Entry 8VUH (electron microscopy, 4.42 A resolution (low resolution: residue-level contacts below are approximate; hydrogen-bond / salt-bridge calls are withheld)); this record covers chains I and M of the 8 polymer chains in the assembly.

# Chain I
Molecule: 003-102 Heavy
Organism: Homo sapiens
Amino-acid sequence (117 residues; row label = number of the first residue in the row):
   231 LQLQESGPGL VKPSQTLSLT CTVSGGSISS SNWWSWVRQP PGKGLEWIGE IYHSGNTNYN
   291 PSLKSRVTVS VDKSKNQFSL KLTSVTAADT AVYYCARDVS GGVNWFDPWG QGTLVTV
Cystine bridges: Cys251-Cys325

# Chain M
Molecule: 003-102 Light
Organism: Homo sapiens
Amino-acid sequence (109 residues; row label = number of the first residue in the row):
   230 NFMLTQPHSV SESPGKTVTI SCTRSSGSIA SNYVQWYQQR PGSAPTTVIY EDNQRPSGVP
   290 DRFSGSIDSS SNSASLTISG LKTEDEADYY CQSYDSSTVV FGGGTKLTV
Cystine bridges: Cys251-Cys320

# Interface between chain I and chain M
Residue-residue contacts - 17 pairs, chain I then chain M:
  Leu275(I) - Phe330(M)
  Glu276(I) - Phe330(M)
  Trp277(I) - Phe330(M)
  Asn290(I) - Thr327(M)
  Pro291(I) - Thr327(M)
  Val333(I) - Tyr262(M)
  Val333(I) - Tyr323(M)
  Trp335(I) - Tyr266(M)
  Trp335(I) - Thr276(M)
  Trp335(I) - Tyr279(M)
  Phe336(I) - Tyr266(M)
  Phe336(I) - Phe330(M)
  Asp337(I) - Thr276(M)
  Trp339(I) - Tyr266(M)
  Trp339(I) - Ala273(M)
  Trp339(I) - Pro274(M)
  Gly340(I) - Ala273(M)
Other interface residues (no listed pair), chain I (13 interface residues in all): Gly274, Asn334
Other interface residues (no listed pair), chain M (14 interface residues in all): Gln264, Pro285, Tyr319, Val328, Gly332

# In short
13 residues of chain I face 14 of chain M across their interface.
Chain I is 003-102 Heavy and chain M is 003-102 Light, both from Homo sapiens; the structure, Human GluN1-2A
IgG 003-102 splayed conformation, was determined by electron microscopy together with 8VUJ, 8VUL, 8VUN, 8VUQ,
8VUR, 8VUT, 8VUY and 8VVH from the same study.
